1MUJ - chains A and C of the 3 polymer chains in the assembly; structure by X-ray diffraction, 2.15 A resolution.

# Chain A
Protein: H-2 class II histocompatibility antigen, a-B alpha chain
From: Mus musculus
Notes: fragment: EXTRACELLULAR ALPHA-1 and EXTRACELLULAR ALPHA-2 domains
UniProtKB: P14434 (HA2B_MOUSE); the construct lacks a stretch of the UniProt sequence, so the offset changes along the chain: -2 to 8 = UniProt 24-34; 9-178 = UniProt 36-205
Sequence (190 residues; numbered -2 to 186 plus 1 insertion-coded residue; the number before each row is that of its first residue; numbers below 1 keep their minus sign (Glu-2 is residue -2)):
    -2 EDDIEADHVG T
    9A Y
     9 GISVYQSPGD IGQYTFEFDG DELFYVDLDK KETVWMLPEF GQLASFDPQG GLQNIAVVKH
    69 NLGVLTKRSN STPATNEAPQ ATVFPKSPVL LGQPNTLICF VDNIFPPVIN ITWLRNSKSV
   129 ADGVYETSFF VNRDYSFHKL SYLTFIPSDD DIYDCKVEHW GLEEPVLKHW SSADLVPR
Not modelled in the structure: -2 to -1, 184-186
Construct notes: cloning artifact (179-186)
Swiss-Prot annotation at these positions:
  - glycosylation: Asn118 (N-linked (GlcNAc...) asparagine)
Disulfide bonds: Cys107-Cys163
Covalently attached groups: N-acetylglucosamine (NAG) linked to Asn118

# Chain C
Protein: CLIP peptide
From: Homo sapiens
Sequence (36 residues; numbered 75 to 110; the number before each row is that of its first residue):
    75 GSHSRGLPKP PKPVSKMRMA TPLLMQALPM GSGSGS
Not modelled in the structure: 75-86, 102-110

# Interface between chain A and chain C
Pairs across the interface (35; chain A residue first):
  Tyr9A(A) - Met91(C)  hydrophobic
  Tyr9A(A) - Ala94(C)
  Tyr22(A) - Met93(C)
  Phe24(A) - Met91(C)  hydrophobic
  Phe24(A) - Arg92(C)
  Phe24(A) - Met93(C)  hydrophobic
  Leu31(A) - Met91(C)  hydrophobic
  Trp43(A) - Met91(C)  hydrophobic
  Gln50(A) - Val88(C)
  Leu51(A) - Val88(C)
  Leu51(A) - Ser89(C)  hydrogen bond (backbone-backbone)
  Ala52(A) - Ser89(C)
  Ser53(A) - Val88(C)
  Ser53(A) - Ser89(C)
  Ser53(A) - Lys90(C)
  Ser53(A) - Met91(C)  hydrogen bond (backbone-backbone)
  Phe54(A) - Met91(C)
  Phe54(A) - Met93(C)  hydrophobic
  Gly58(A) - Met93(C)
  Gln61(A) - Thr95(C)
  Asn62(A) - Met93(C)
  Asn62(A) - Ala94(C)  hydrogen bond (side chain-backbone)
  Asn62(A) - Pro96(C)
  Val65(A) - Pro96(C)
  Val65(A) - Leu97(C)
  Val65(A) - Leu98(C)  hydrophobic
  His68(A) - Leu98(C)
  His68(A) - Met99(C)  hydrogen bond (side chain-backbone)
  Asn69(A) - Leu97(C)  hydrogen bond (side chain-backbone)
  Asn69(A) - Leu98(C)
  Asn69(A) - Met99(C)  hydrogen bond (side chain-backbone)
  Val72(A) - Met99(C)  hydrophobic
  Val72(A) - Gln100(C)
  Leu73(A) - Met99(C)  hydrophobic
  Arg76(A) - Met99(C)
Interface residues without a listed pair, chain A (20 interface residues in all): Phe32
Interface residues without a listed pair, chain C (15 interface residues in all): Pro87, Ala101

# Overview
20 residues of chain A face 15 of chain C across their interface, with 6 hydrogen bonds. Polar contacts
include Asn62(A)-Ala94(C), His68(A)-Met99(C) and Asn69(A)-Leu97(C). Covalently linked N-acetylglucosamine: at
Asn118(A).
Here chain A is H-2 class II histocompatibility antigen, a-B alpha chain (Mus musculus) and chain C is CLIP
peptide (Homo sapiens). Entry 1MUJ (Crystal structure of murine class II MHC I-Ab in complex with a human CLIP
peptide) was determined by X-ray diffraction.
